Entry 7NKJ (electron microscopy, 2.17 A resolution); this record covers chains A and G of the 7 polymer chains in the assembly.

[Chain A]
Molecule: ATP synthase subunit alpha
From: Mycolicibacterium smegmatis (strain ATCC 700084 / mc(2)155)
Notes: EC 7.1.2.2
Reference sequence: A0R202 (ATPA_MYCS2); residue numbers follow UniProt; this construct covers 1-548
Amino-acid sequence (548 residues; each row starts with the number of its first residue):
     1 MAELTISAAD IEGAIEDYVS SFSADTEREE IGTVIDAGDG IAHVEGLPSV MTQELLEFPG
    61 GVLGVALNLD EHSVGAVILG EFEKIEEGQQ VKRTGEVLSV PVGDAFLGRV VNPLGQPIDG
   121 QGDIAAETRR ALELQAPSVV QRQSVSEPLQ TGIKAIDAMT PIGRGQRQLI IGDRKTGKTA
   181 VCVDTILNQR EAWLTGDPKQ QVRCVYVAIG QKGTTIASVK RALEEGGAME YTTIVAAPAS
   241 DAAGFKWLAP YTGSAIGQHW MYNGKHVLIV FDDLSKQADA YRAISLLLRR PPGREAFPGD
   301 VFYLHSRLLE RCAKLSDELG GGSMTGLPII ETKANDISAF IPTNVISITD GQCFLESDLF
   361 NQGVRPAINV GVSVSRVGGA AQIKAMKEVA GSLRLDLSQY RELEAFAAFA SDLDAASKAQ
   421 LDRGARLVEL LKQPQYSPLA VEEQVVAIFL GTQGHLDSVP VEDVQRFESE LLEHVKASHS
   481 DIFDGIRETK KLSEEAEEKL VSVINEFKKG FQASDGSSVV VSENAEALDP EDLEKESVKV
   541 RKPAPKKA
Unresolved in the structure: 1-26, 522-548
UniProt features mapped onto this chain:
  - binding site (ATP): G172 to T179
  - site: S373 (Required for activity)
Metal / ion sites: Mg2+: T179 (together with ATP)
Small-molecule neighbours: ATP (adenosine-5'-triphosphate): D173, R174, K175, T176, G177, K178, T179, A180, E331, F360, R365, P366, Q433, P434, Q435

[Chain G]
Molecule: ATP synthase gamma chain
From: Mycobacterium smegmatis (strain ATCC 700084 / mc(2)155)
Reference sequence: A0R201 (ATPG_MYCS2); residues 1-307 here = UniProt positions 1-307
Amino-acid sequence (307 residues; numbered 1 to 307; the number before each row is that of its first residue):
     1 MAATLRELRG RIRSAGSIKK ITKAQELIAT SRIAKAQARV EAARPYAAEI TNMLTELAGA
    61 SALDHPLLVE RKQPKRAGVL VVSSDRGLCG AYNANVLRRA EELFSLLRDE GKDPVLYVVG
   121 RKALGYFSFR QRTVVESWTG FSERPTYENA REIADTLVNA FMAGADDEGD DAGADGILGV
   181 DELHIVFTEF RSMLSQTAVA RRAAPMEVEY VGEVETGPRT LYSFEPDPET LFDALLPRYI
   241 ATRVYAALLE AAASESASRR RAMKSATDNA DDLIKALTLA ANRERQAQIT QEISEIVGGA
   301 NALAGSK
Unresolved in the structure: 1-2, 36-85, 95-256, 305-307

[How chain A and chain G interact]
Pairs across the interface - 14 pairs, chain A then chain G:
  R289(A) with L303(G), hydrogen bond (side chain-backbone)
  P292(A) with I296(G), hydrophobic
  G293(A) with I293(G)
  R294(A) with I289(G); I293(G)
  A296(A) with I296(G)
  A405(A) with A24(G), hydrophobic
  F406(A) with A24(G), hydrophobic; L27(G), hydrophobic
  F409(A) with Q25(G); I28(G), hydrophobic
  D412(A) with I28(G); S31(G), hydrogen bond; K35(G), salt bridge
Other interface residues (no listed pair), chain A (11 interface residues in all): E295, S338
Other interface residues (no listed pair), chain G (13 interface residues in all): K20, R32, R285

[Summary]
11 residues of chain A face 13 of chain G across their interface, with 2 hydrogen bonds and 1 salt bridge.
Polar pairs include D412(A)-K35(G), R289(A)-L303(G) and D412(A)-S31(G). Chain A binds ATP. From UniProt: 8
ATP-binding residues on chain A.
Here chain A is ATP synthase subunit alpha (Mycolicibacterium smegmatis (strain ATCC 700084 / mc(2)155)) and
chain G is ATP synthase gamma chain (Mycobacterium smegmatis (strain ATCC 700084 / mc(2)155)). Entry 7NKJ
(Mycobacterium smegmatis ATP synthase F1 state 3) was determined by electron microscopy together with 7NJK,
7NJL, 7NJM, 7NJN, 7NJO, 7NJP and 20 further entries from the same study.
